PDB entry 7KFA | X-ray diffraction, 2.45 A resolution | chains B and D of the 3 polymer chains in the assembly

Chain B:
Name: Proprotein convertase subtilisin/kexin type 9
Source organism: Homo sapiens
Notes: EC 3.4.21.-
UniProt: Q8NBP7 (PCSK9_HUMAN); numbering as in UniProt (aligned over 153-692)
Amino-acid sequence (546 residues; each row starts with the number of its first residue):
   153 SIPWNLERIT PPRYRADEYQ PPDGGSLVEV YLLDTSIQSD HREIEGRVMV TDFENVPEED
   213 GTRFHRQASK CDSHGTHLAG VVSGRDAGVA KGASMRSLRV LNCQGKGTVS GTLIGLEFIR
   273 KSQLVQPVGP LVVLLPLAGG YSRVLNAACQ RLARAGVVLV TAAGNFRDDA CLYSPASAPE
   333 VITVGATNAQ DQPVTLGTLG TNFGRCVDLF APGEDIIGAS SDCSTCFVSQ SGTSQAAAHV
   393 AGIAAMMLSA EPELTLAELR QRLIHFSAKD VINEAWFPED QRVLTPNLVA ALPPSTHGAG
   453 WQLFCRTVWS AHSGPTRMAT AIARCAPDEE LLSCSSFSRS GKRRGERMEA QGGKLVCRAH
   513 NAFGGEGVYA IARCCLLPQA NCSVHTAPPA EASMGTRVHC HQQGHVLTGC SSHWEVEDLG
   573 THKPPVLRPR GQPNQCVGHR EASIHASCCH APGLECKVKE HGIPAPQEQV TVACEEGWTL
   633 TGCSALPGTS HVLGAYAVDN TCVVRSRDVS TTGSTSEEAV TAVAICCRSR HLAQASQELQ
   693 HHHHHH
Disordered / not traced: 168-177, 213-219, 448-453, 515-516, 542-547, 571-583, 592, 616-618, 660-670, 683-698
Sequence notes: variant I474 (Val in Q8NBP7), E670 (Gly in Q8NBP7); expression tag (693-698)
Disulfides: C223-C255, C323-C358, C457-C527, C477-C526, C486-C509, C534-C601, C552-C600, C562-C588, C608-C679, C626-C678, C635-C654
Bound ions: Ca2+: T335, C358

Chain D:
Name: 1-[2,6,10.14-tetramethyl-hexadecan-16-yl]-2-[2,10,14-trimethylhexadecan-16-yl]glycerol
Amino-acid sequence (13 residues; numbered 1 to 13; the number before each row is that of its first residue):
     1 XFVPTTXXEA PCX
Modified / non-standard residues: ACE (acetyl group) at position 1, WCM ((2S)-2-amino-3-(biphenyl-4-yl)-N-methyl-N-[(2S)-1-oxopropan-2-yl]propanamide (non-preferred name)) at position 7, WCM ((2S)-2-amino-3-(biphenyl-4-yl)-N-methyl-N-[(2S)-1-oxopropan-2-yl]propanamide (non-preferred name)) at position 8, NEH (ethanamine) at position 13
Glycans and other covalent adducts: covalent link ACE_1-C12

Interface between chain B and chain D:
Contacting residue pairs (29):
  K222(B) - T5(D)
  S225(B) - T5(D)  hydrogen bond
  N317(B) - T6(D)
  N317(B) - WCM_7(D)
  N317(B) - WCM_8(D)
  F318(B) - WCM_7(D)
  V346(B) - WCM_8(D)
  L348(B) - F2(D)  hydrophobic
  L348(B) - WCM_8(D)
  L351(B) - WCM_7(D)
  L351(B) - WCM_8(D)
  G352(B) - WCM_8(D)
  T353(B) - WCM_8(D)
  G365(B) - WCM_8(D)
  E366(B) - F2(D)
  E366(B) - C12(D)
  E366(B) - NEH_13(D)  hydrogen bond (side chain-backbone)
  D367(B) - C12(D)
  S381(B) - ACE_1(D)
  S381(B) - V3(D)
  Q382(B) - ACE_1(D)
  Q382(B) - V3(D)
  S383(B) - ACE_1(D)  hydrogen bond (side chain-backbone)
  S383(B) - F2(D)
  S383(B) - T6(D)  hydrogen bond (backbone-side chain)
  S383(B) - WCM_8(D)
  S383(B) - C12(D)
  G384(B) - WCM_8(D)
  T385(B) - WCM_8(D)
Other interface residues (no listed pair), chain B (20 interface residues in all): H226, A338, T347

Summary:
20 residues of chain B face 9 of chain D across their interface, with 4 hydrogen bonds. Polar contacts include
S225(B)-T5(D), E366(B)-NEH_13(D) and S383(B)-ACE_1(D). T335(B) and C358(B) coordinate Ca2+.
Here chain B is Proprotein convertase subtilisin/kexin type 9 (Homo sapiens) and chain D is
1-[2,6,10.14-tetramethyl-hexadecan-16-yl]-2-[2,10,14-trimethylhexadecan-16-yl]glycerol. Entry 7KFA (PCSK9 in
complex with PCSK9i a 13mer cyclic peptide LDLR disruptor) was determined by X-ray diffraction (same
publication as 7KEV).
